Entry 9D0A (electron microscopy, 3.10 A resolution); this record covers chains E and A of the 5 polymer chains in the assembly.

# Chain E
Name: scFv16
Notes: antibody fragment or engineered binder
Chain sequence (251 residues; each row starts with the number of its first residue):
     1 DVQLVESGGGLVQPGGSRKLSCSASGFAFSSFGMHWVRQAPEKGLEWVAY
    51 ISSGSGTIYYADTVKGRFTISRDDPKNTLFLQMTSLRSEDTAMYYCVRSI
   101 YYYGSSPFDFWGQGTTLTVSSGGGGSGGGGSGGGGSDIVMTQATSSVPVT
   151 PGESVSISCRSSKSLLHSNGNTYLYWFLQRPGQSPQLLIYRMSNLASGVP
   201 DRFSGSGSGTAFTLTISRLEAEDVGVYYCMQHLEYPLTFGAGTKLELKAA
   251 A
Unresolved in the structure: 122-136, 249-251
Disulfide bonds: C22-C96, C159-C229

# Chain A
Name: Guanine nucleotide-binding protein G(q) subunit alpha, Guanine nucleotide-binding protein G(s) subunit alpha isoforms short chimera, Guanine nucleotide-binding protein G(s) subunit alpha isoforms short
From: Homo sapiens
Reference sequence: chimeric construct of P50148, P63092: residues 7-197 from P50148 (GNAQ_HUMAN) positions 7-197 (same numbers); residues 198-366 from P63092 positions 216-384 (UniProt number = residue number + 18)
Chain sequence (360 residues; each row starts with the number of its first residue):
     7 MGCTLSAEDKAAVERSKMIDRNLREDGEKARRELKLLLLGTGESGKSTFI
    57 KQMRIIHGSGYSDEDKRGFTKLVYQNIFTAMQAMIRAMDTLKIPYKYEHN
   107 KAHAQLVREVDVEKVSAFENPYVDAIKSLWNDPGIQECYDRRREYQLSDS
   157 TKYYLNDLDRVADPAYLPTQQDVLRVRVPTTGIIEYPFDLQKVNFHMFDV
   207 GGQRSERRKWIQCFNDVTAIIFVVDSSDYNRLQEALNDFKSIWNNRWLRT
   257 ISVILFLNKQDLLAEKVLAGKSKIEDYFPEFARYTTPEDATPEPGEDPRV
   307 TRAKYFIRKEFVDISTASGDGRHICYPHFTCAVDTENARRIFNDCKDIIL
   357 QMNLREYNLV
Unresolved in the structure: 7-11, 57-186, 209-213, 295-300
Sequence notes: conflict G8 (Ala in P50148), T10 (Cys in P50148), A13 (Glu in P50148), 31 further conflict positions vs the reference (P63092) not listed

# Chain E / chain A interface
Residue-residue contacts (15; chain E residue first):
  S31(E) with R21(A), hydrogen bond
  S52(E) with E20(A), hydrogen bond
  G56(E) with E20(A)
  T57(E) with E20(A), hydrogen bond
  I100(E) with R21(A)
  Y101(E) with E14(A); A17(A), hydrophobic; A18(A); R21(A)
  Y102(E) with R21(A)
  H167(E) with S12(A)
  N169(E) with D15(A), hydrogen bond
  Y173(E) with E14(A)
  L233(E) with S12(A); A13(A)
Interface residues without a listed pair, chain E (15 interface residues in all): Y50, S53, E234, Y235
Interface residues without a listed pair, chain A (9 interface residues in all): M24

# Summary
The interface between chain E and chain A involves 15 residues on one side and 9 on the other, with 4 hydrogen
bonds. Among the polar pairs are S31(E)-R21(A), S52(E)-E20(A) and T57(E)-E20(A).
Here chain E is scFv16 and chain A is Guanine nucleotide-binding protein G(q) subunit alpha, Guanine
nucleotide-binding protein G(s) subunit alpha isoforms short chimera, Guanine nucleotide-binding protein G(s)
subunit alpha isoforms short (Homo sapiens). Entry 9D0A (CryoEM structure of PAR2 with endogenous tethered
ligand) was determined by electron microscopy, deposited together with 9D4Z and 9E7R.
